7B25 - chains D and E of the 8 polymer chains in the assembly; structure by X-ray diffraction, 2.34 A resolution.

Chain D:
Protein: DtxR family iron (Metal) dependent repressor
Organism: Saccharopolyspora erythraea (strain ATCC 11635 / DSM 40517 / JCM 4748 / NBRC 13426 / NCIMB 8594 / NRRL 2338)
UniProtKB: A0A2A9J1W2 (A0A2A9J1W2_SACEN); residue numbers follow UniProt; this construct covers 1-231
Chain sequence (233 residues; row label = number of the first residue in the row; numbers below 1 keep their minus sign (Gly-1 is residue -1)):
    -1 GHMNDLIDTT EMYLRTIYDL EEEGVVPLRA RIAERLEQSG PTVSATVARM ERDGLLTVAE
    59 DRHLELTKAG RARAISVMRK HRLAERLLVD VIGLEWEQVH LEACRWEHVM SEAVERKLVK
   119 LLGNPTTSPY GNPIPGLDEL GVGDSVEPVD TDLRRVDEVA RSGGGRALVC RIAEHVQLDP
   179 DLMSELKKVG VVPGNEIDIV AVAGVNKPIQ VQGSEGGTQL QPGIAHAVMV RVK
Disordered / not traced: -1 to 2, 141-231
Differences from the reference sequence: expression tag (-1 to 0); engineered mutation Ala43 (Gln in A0A2A9J1W2)
Ion coordination: Co2+ site 1: Met10, Cys102, Glu105, His106; Co2+ site 2: His79, Glu83, His98 (shared with 2 residues of chain aa)

Chain E:
Molecule: consensus DNA-binding sequence
Sequence (29 nucleotides; each row starts with the number of its first residue):
     1 CGTACTTAGG TTAGCCTAAC CTAAGTACG

Chain D / chain E interface:
Residue-residue contacts - 15 pairs, chain D then chain E:
  Leu4(D) - DC20(E)  phosphate contact
  Thr7(D) - DA19(E)  sugar contact
  Thr7(D) - DC20(E)  hydrogen bond to the phosphate
  Glu35(D) - DC21(E)  phosphate contact
  Gln36(D) - DC20(E)  hydrogen bond to the phosphate
  Gln36(D) - DC21(E)  phosphate contact
  Ser37(D) - DC21(E)  hydrogen bond to the phosphate
  Ser37(D) - DT22(E)  base contact
  Pro39(D) - DT22(E)  base contact
  Pro39(D) - DA23(E)  base contact
  Thr40(D) - DC20(E)  base contact
  Thr40(D) - DC21(E)  hydrogen bond to the phosphate
  Arg47(D) - DA18(E)  phosphate contact
  Arg47(D) - DA19(E)  salt bridge to the phosphate
  Arg50(D) - DA18(E)  salt bridge to the phosphate
Other interface residues (no listed pair), chain D (10 interface residues in all): Thr8

Summary:
Chain D and chain E form an interface of 10 and 6 residues respectively, with 4 hydrogen bonds and 2 salt
bridges. Polar contacts include Thr7(D)-DC20(E), Gln36(D)-DC20(E) and Ser37(D)-DC21(E). Met10(D), Cys102(D),
Glu105(D) and His106(D) coordinate Co2+ site 1.
Here chain D is DtxR family iron (Metal) dependent repressor (Saccharopolyspora erythraea (strain ATCC 11635 /
DSM 40517 / JCM 4748 / NBRC 13426 / NCIMB 8594 / NRRL 2338)) and chain E is consensus DNA-binding sequence.
Entry 7B25 (DtxR-like iron-dependent regulator IdeR (Q43A variant) complexed with cobalt and its consensus
DNA-binding sequence) was determined by X-ray diffraction, deposited together with 7B1V, 7B1Y, 7B20, 7B23 and
7B24.
